PDB entry 7WJM | electron microscopy, 3.30 A resolution | chains A and B

Chain A (and B):
Name: Chitin synthase
Source organism: Phytophthora sojae strain P6497
Notes: EC 2.4.1.16; chain B of this document is another copy of the same molecule, construct and numbering; everything in this record applies to it too
Reference sequence: G4Z2L3 (G4Z2L3_PHYSP); residue numbers follow UniProt; this construct covers 1-913
Amino-acid sequence (913 residues; row label = number of the first residue in the row):
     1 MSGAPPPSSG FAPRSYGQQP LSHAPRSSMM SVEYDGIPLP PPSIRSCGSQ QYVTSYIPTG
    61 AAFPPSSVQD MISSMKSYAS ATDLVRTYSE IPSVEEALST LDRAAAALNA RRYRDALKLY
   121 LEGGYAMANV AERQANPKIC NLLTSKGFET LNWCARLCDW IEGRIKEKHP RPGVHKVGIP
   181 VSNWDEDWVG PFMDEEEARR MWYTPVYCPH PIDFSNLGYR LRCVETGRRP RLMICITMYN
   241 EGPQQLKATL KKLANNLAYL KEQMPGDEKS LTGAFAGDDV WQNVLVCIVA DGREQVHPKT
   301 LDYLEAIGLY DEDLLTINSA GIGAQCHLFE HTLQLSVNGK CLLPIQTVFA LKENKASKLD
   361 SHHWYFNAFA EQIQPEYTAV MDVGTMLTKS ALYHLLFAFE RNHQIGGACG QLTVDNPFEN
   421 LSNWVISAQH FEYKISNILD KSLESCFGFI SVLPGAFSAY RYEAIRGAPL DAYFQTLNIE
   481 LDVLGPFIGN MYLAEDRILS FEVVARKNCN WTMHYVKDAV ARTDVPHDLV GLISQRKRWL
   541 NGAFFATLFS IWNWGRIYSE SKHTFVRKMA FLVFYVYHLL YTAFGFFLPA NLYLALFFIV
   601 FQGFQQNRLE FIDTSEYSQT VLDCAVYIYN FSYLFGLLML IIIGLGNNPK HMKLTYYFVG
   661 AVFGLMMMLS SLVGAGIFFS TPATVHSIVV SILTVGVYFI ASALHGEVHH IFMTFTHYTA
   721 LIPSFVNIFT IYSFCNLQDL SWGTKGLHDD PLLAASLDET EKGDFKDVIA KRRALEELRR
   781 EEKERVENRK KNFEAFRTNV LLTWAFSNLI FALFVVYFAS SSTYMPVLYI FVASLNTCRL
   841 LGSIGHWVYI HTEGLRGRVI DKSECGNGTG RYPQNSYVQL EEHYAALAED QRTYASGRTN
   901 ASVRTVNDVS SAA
Not modelled in the structure: 1-37, 743-758, 861-913
Curated features (UniProtKB/Swiss-Prot):
  - motif: S741 to G743 (Conserved SWG motif)
  - active site: D496
  - binding site (UDP-N-acetyl-alpha-D-glucosamine): T237, E241, D291
  - glycosylation (N-linked (GlcNAc...) asparagine): N420, N510, N867, N900
  - mutagenesis: D291 (D291A: Abolishes the catalytic activity), L359 (L359A: Leads to 70% loss of activity), D382 (D382A: Abolishes the catalytic activity), E432 (E432A: Greatly impairs the catalytic activity), Y433 (Y433A: Greatly impairs the catalytic activity), V452 (V452A: Greatly impairs the catalytic activity), P454 (P454A: Greatly impairs the catalytic activity), E495 (E495A: Leads to 95% loss of activity), D496 (D496A: Abolishes the catalytic activity; D496N: Strongly reduces the catalytic activity), R536 (R536A: Greatly impairs the catalytic activity), W539 (W539A: Greatly impairs the catalytic activity), W742 (W742A: Abolishes the catalytic activity)
What the authors report for this chain:
  - catalytic residues: E495, D496 (proposed by the authors, not directly observed)
  - mutagenesis - P454A, D496A, W742A: abolished catalytic activity
  - mutagenesis - S357H, L359A, T385H, L412H, E432A, Y433A, V452A, E495A, D496N, R536A, W539A: decreased catalytic activity
  - contacts within the chain: E432-R536 (salt bridge), Y433-W539 (hydrophobic contact)
  - conformationally variable residues (side-chain flip): E495

Chain A / chain B interface:
Contacting residue pairs - 159 pairs, chain A then chain B:
  R45(A) - N152(B)  hydrogen bond (backbone-side chain)
  C47(A) - E149(B)
  C47(A) - N152(B)
  C47(A) - G173(B)
  C47(A) - V174(B)
  G48(A) - R156(B)
  G48(A) - G173(B)  hydrogen bond (backbone-backbone)
  S49(A) - N152(B)
  S49(A) - R156(B)  hydrogen bond (backbone-side chain)
  Q50(A) - G173(B)
  Q51(A) - V174(B)  hydrogen bond (backbone-backbone)
  Q51(A) - N216(B)  hydrogen bond (side chain-backbone)
  Q51(A) - L217(B)  hydrogen bond (side chain-backbone)
  Y52(A) - V174(B)
  Y52(A) - K176(B)
  Y52(A) - G218(B)
  Y52(A) - R220(B)
  Y52(A) - E225(B)  hydrogen bond
  V53(A) - V174(B)  hydrogen bond (backbone-backbone)
  V53(A) - H175(B)
  V53(A) - K176(B)  hydrogen bond (backbone-backbone)
  T54(A) - K176(B)
  T54(A) - W202(B)
  T54(A) - E225(B)  hydrogen bond
  S55(A) - H175(B)
  S55(A) - K176(B)  hydrogen bond (backbone-backbone)
  S55(A) - V177(B)
  S55(A) - G178(B)  hydrogen bond (backbone-backbone)
  S55(A) - W202(B)
  Y56(A) - G178(B)
  Y56(A) - P180(B)
  Y56(A) - R200(B)
  I57(A) - N141(B)
  I57(A) - V177(B)  hydrophobic
  I57(A) - G178(B)  hydrogen bond (backbone-backbone)
  I57(A) - I179(B)
  P58(A) - N141(B)  hydrogen bond (backbone-side chain)
  T59(A) - K138(B)
  G60(A) - P137(B)
  A62(A) - P137(B)
  A62(A) - N141(B)
  F63(A) - N141(B)
  M71(A) - F148(B)  hydrophobic
  I72(A) - F148(B)  hydrophobic
  M75(A) - N152(B)
  S77(A) - A155(B)
  Y78(A) - Y125(B)
  Y78(A) - L151(B)
  Y78(A) - N152(B)  hydrogen bond
  A81(A) - C158(B)  hydrophobic
  T82(A) - L121(B)
  T82(A) - Y125(B)
  L84(A) - C158(B)  hydrophobic
  V85(A) - L117(B)  hydrophobic
  V85(A) - K118(B)
  V85(A) - L121(B)  hydrophobic
  Y88(A) - R114(B)
  Y88(A) - E761(B)
  Y88(A) - K762(B)
  I91(A) - K762(B)  hydrogen bond (backbone-side chain)
  S93(A) - K762(B)
  S93(A) - G763(B)  hydrogen bond (side chain-backbone)
  E95(A) - V768(B)
  E95(A) - R772(B)  salt bridge
  E96(A) - E761(B)
  R103(A) - R103(B)
  R114(A) - Y88(B)
  L117(A) - V85(B)  hydrophobic
  K118(A) - V85(B)
  L121(A) - V85(B)  hydrophobic
  Y125(A) - Y78(B)
  Y125(A) - T82(B)
  P137(A) - G60(B)
  P137(A) - A62(B)
  K138(A) - T59(B)
  N141(A) - I57(B)
  N141(A) - P58(B)  hydrogen bond (side chain-backbone)
  N141(A) - A62(B)
  N141(A) - F63(B)
  F148(A) - I72(B)  hydrophobic
  E149(A) - C47(B)
  L151(A) - Y78(B)
  N152(A) - R45(B)  hydrogen bond (side chain-backbone)
  N152(A) - C47(B)
  N152(A) - S49(B)
  N152(A) - Y78(B)
  A155(A) - S77(B)
  R156(A) - G48(B)
  R156(A) - S49(B)
  C158(A) - A81(B)  hydrophobic
  C158(A) - L84(B)  hydrophobic
  G173(A) - G48(B)
  G173(A) - Q50(B)
  V174(A) - C47(B)
  V174(A) - Q51(B)  hydrogen bond (backbone-backbone)
  V174(A) - Y52(B)
  V174(A) - V53(B)  hydrogen bond (backbone-backbone)
  H175(A) - V53(B)
  H175(A) - S55(B)
  K176(A) - Y52(B)
  K176(A) - V53(B)  hydrogen bond (backbone-backbone)
  K176(A) - T54(B)
  K176(A) - S55(B)  hydrogen bond (backbone-backbone)
  V177(A) - S55(B)
  V177(A) - I57(B)  hydrophobic
  G178(A) - S55(B)  hydrogen bond (backbone-backbone)
  G178(A) - Y56(B)
  G178(A) - I57(B)  hydrogen bond (backbone-backbone)
  P180(A) - Y56(B)
  R200(A) - Y56(B)
  W202(A) - T54(B)
  W202(A) - S55(B)
  N216(A) - Q51(B)
  L217(A) - Q51(B)  hydrogen bond (backbone-side chain)
  G218(A) - Y52(B)
  R220(A) - Y52(B)
  E225(A) - Y52(B)  hydrogen bond
  E225(A) - T54(B)
  P298(A) - R780(B)
  E312(A) - R773(B)  salt bridge
  D313(A) - F765(B)
  D313(A) - I769(B)
  I317(A) - F765(B)  hydrophobic
  F631(A) - Y817(B)  hydrophobic
  I641(A) - I642(B)  hydrophobic
  I642(A) - I641(B)  hydrophobic
  I642(A) - L645(B)
  I642(A) - L802(B)  hydrophobic
  L645(A) - I642(B)
  G646(A) - R797(B)
  N647(A) - E794(B)
  N647(A) - T798(B)  hydrogen bond
  N648(A) - E794(B)
  K650(A) - K791(B)
  H651(A) - K791(B)
  H651(A) - A795(B)
  E761(A) - Y88(B)
  E761(A) - E96(B)
  K762(A) - Y88(B)
  K762(A) - I91(B)  hydrogen bond (side chain-backbone)
  K762(A) - S93(B)
  G763(A) - S93(B)  hydrogen bond (backbone-side chain)
  F765(A) - D313(B)
  F765(A) - T316(B)
  F765(A) - I317(B)  hydrophobic
  V768(A) - E95(B)
  I769(A) - D313(B)
  R772(A) - E95(B)  salt bridge
  R773(A) - E312(B)  salt bridge
  K791(A) - K650(B)
  K791(A) - H651(B)
  E794(A) - N647(B)
  E794(A) - N648(B)
  A795(A) - H651(B)
  R797(A) - G646(B)
  T798(A) - N647(B)  hydrogen bond
  L802(A) - I642(B)  hydrophobic
  F806(A) - L638(B)  hydrophobic
  Y817(A) - Y627(B)
Also at the interface, not in a pair above, chain A (121 interface residues in all): S46, A61, V68, S80, S89, P92, V94, D115, I139, C140, L142, T144, S145, W153, E162, I179, E294, T316, Y627, F635, L638, M639, I643, M652, K771, E776, R780, N799, L801, L809, L813
Also at the interface, not in a pair above, chain B (123 interface residues in all): S46, A61, V68, M71, M75, S80, S89, V94, D115, I139, C140, L142, T144, S145, W153, C154, E162, P172, Y219, E294, P298, F631, F635, M639, I643, M652, K771, E776, N799, L801, F806, L809, L813

Overview:
The interface between chain A and chain B involves 121 residues on one side and 123 on the other, with 31
hydrogen bonds and 4 salt bridges. Polar contacts include E95(A)-R772(B), E312(A)-R773(B) and R45(A)-N152(B).
From the paper: catalytic residues E495(A) and D496(A); S357H, L359A and T385H of chain A, among others,
reduce catalytic activity; 14 substitutions were tested in all.
Chain A and chain B are both Chitin synthase (Phytophthora sojae strain P6497); the structure, CryoEM
structure of chitin synthase 1 from Phytophthora sojae, was determined by electron microscopy together with
7WJN, 7WJO, 7X05 and 7X06 from the same study.
